Entry 1QL9 (X-ray diffraction, 2.30 A resolution); this record covers chain A.

Chain A:
Protein: Trypsin
Organism: Rattus norvegicus
Notes: EC 3.4.21.4
Reference sequence: P00763 (TRY2_RAT); the construct lacks a stretch of the UniProt sequence and is renumbered around it, so the offset changes along the chain: 16-34 = UniProt 24-42; 37-64 = UniProt 43-70; 66-125 = UniProt 71-130; 127-130 = UniProt 131-134; 6 more segments
Sequence (223 residues; row label = number of the first residue in the row; note: 10 numbers in that range are skipped by the numbering (no residue carries them; nothing is unmodelled there)):
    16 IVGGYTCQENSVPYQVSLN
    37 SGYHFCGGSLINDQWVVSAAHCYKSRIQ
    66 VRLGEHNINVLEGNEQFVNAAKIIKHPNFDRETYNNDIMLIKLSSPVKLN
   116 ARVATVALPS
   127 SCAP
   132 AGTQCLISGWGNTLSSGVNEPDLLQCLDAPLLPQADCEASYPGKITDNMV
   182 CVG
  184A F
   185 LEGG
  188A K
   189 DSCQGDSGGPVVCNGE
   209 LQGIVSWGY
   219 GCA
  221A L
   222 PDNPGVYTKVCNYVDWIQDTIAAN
Disulfide bonds: Cys22-Cys157, Cys42-Cys58, Cys128-Cys232, Cys136-Cys201, Cys168-Cys182, Cys191-Cys220
Differences from the reference sequence: engineered mutation Glu97 (Lys102 in P00763), Tyr99 (Leu104 in P00763)
Bound ions: Ca2+: Glu70, Asn72, Val75, Glu77, Glu80
Ligand contacts: ZEN ([4-(6-chloro-naphthalene-2-sulfonyl)-piperazin-1-yl]- (3,4,5,6-tetrahydro-2H-[1,4']bipyridinyl-4-yl)- methanone): Glu97, Thr98, Tyr99, Lys175, Asp189, Ser190, Cys191, Gln192, Ser195, Val213, Ser214, Trp215, Gly216, Tyr217, Gly219, Cys220, Gly226, Val227, Tyr228

In short:
Bound to chain A: compound ZEN. The Ca2+ site is built by Glu70, Asn72, Val75, Glu77 and Glu80.
Chain A is Trypsin (Rattus norvegicus); the structure, Factor xa specific inhibitor in complex with rat
trypsin mutant X99RT, was determined by X-ray diffraction, deposited together with 1J14, 1J15, 1J16 and 1J17.
